Entry 2H7C (X-ray diffraction, 2.00 A resolution); this record covers chains B and C of the 6 polymer chains in the assembly.

[Chain B]
Protein: Liver carboxylesterase 1
Organism: Homo sapiens
Notes: EC 3.1.1.1
UniProt: P23141 (EST1_HUMAN); residues 2019-2561 here correspond to UniProt positions 19-561 (UniProt number = residue number - 2000)
Amino-acid sequence (542 residues; each row starts with the number of its first residue; note: 1 number in that range is skipped by the numbering (no residue carries it; nothing is unmodelled there)):
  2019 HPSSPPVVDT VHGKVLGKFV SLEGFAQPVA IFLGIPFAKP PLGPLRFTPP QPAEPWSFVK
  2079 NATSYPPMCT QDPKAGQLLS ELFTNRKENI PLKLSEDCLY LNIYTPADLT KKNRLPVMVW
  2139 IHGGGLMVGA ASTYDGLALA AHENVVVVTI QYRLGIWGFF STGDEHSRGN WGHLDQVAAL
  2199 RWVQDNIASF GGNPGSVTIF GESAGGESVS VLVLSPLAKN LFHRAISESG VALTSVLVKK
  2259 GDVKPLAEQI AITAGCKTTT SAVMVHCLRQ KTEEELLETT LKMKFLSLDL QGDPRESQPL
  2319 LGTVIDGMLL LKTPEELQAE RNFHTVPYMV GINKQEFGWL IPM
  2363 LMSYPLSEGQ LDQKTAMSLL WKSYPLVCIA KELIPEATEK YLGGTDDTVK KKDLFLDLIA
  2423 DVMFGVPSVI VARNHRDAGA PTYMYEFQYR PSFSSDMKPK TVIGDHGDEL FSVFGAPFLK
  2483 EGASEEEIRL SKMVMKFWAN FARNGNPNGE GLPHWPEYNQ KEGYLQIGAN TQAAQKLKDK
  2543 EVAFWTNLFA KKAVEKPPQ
Not modelled in the structure: 2019-2021, 2554-2561
Disulfide bonds: Cys-2087/Cys-2116, Cys-2274/Cys-2285
Modified positions: Asn-2079 (glycosylation site)
Residues lining bound ligands:
  - coenzyme A (COA), molecule 1: Asp-2090, Lys-2092, Ala-2093, Leu-2096, Leu-2097, Gly-2142, Gly-2143, Val-2146, Ser-2221, Leu-2299, Lys-2302, Phe-2303, Leu-2304, Ser-2305, Leu-2318, Ile-2359, Met-2361, Leu-2363, Met-2364, Met-2425, His-2468
  - coenzyme A (COA), molecule 2: Leu-2299, Lys-2300, Lys-2302, Ser-2305, Leu-2306, Leu-2308, Met-2364, Ser-2365

[Chain C]
Protein: Liver carboxylesterase 1
Organism: Homo sapiens
Notes: EC 3.1.1.1
UniProt: P23141 (EST1_HUMAN); residues 3019-3561 here correspond to UniProt positions 19-561 (UniProt number = residue number - 3000)
Amino-acid sequence (542 residues; each row starts with the number of its first residue; note: 1 number in that range is skipped by the numbering (no residue carries it; nothing is unmodelled there)):
  3019 HPSSPPVVDT VHGKVLGKFV SLEGFAQPVA IFLGIPFAKP PLGPLRFTPP QPAEPWSFVK
  3079 NATSYPPMCT QDPKAGQLLS ELFTNRKENI PLKLSEDCLY LNIYTPADLT KKNRLPVMVW
  3139 IHGGGLMVGA ASTYDGLALA AHENVVVVTI QYRLGIWGFF STGDEHSRGN WGHLDQVAAL
  3199 RWVQDNIASF GGNPGSVTIF GESAGGESVS VLVLSPLAKN LFHRAISESG VALTSVLVKK
  3259 GDVKPLAEQI AITAGCKTTT SAVMVHCLRQ KTEEELLETT LKMKFLSLDL QGDPRESQPL
  3319 LGTVIDGMLL LKTPEELQAE RNFHTVPYMV GINKQEFGWL IPM
  3363 LMSYPLSEGQ LDQKTAMSLL WKSYPLVCIA KELIPEATEK YLGGTDDTVK KKDLFLDLIA
  3423 DVMFGVPSVI VARNHRDAGA PTYMYEFQYR PSFSSDMKPK TVIGDHGDEL FSVFGAPFLK
  3483 EGASEEEIRL SKMVMKFWAN FARNGNPNGE GLPHWPEYNQ KEGYLQIGAN TQAAQKLKDK
  3543 EVAFWTNLFA KKAVEKPPQ
Not modelled in the structure: 3019-3021, 3554-3561
Disulfide bonds: Cys-3087/Cys-3116, Cys-3274/Cys-3285
Modified positions: Asn-3079 (glycosylation site)
Residues lining bound ligands:
  - coenzyme A (COA), molecule 1: Asp-3090, Lys-3092, Ala-3093, Leu-3096, Leu-3097, Gly-3142, Gly-3143, Val-3146, Ser-3221, Leu-3299, Lys-3302, Phe-3303, Leu-3304, Ser-3305, Leu-3318, Ile-3359, Met-3361, Leu-3363, Met-3364, Met-3425, His-3468
  - coenzyme A (COA), molecule 2: Leu-3299, Lys-3302, Ser-3305, Leu-3306, Leu-3308, Met-3364, Ser-3365

[Chain B / chain C interface]
Contacting residue pairs (24):
  Pro-2058(B) / His-3184(C)
  Pro-2058(B) / Ala-3280(C)  hydrophobic
  Leu-2060(B) / Ala-3280(C)
  Leu-2060(B) / His-3284(C)
  Gly-2061(B) / His-3284(C)
  Glu-2072(B) / Glu-3183(C)
  Pro-2073(B) / Glu-3183(C)
  Pro-2073(B) / Arg-3186(C)  hydrogen bond (backbone-side chain)
  Trp-2074(B) / Glu-3183(C)
  Trp-2074(B) / Arg-3186(C)
  Ser-2075(B) / Arg-3186(C)  hydrogen bond
  Ser-2075(B) / Asp-3324(C)
  Ser-2075(B) / Gly-3325(C)
  Phe-2076(B) / Ile-3323(C)
  Phe-2076(B) / Asp-3324(C)
  Phe-2076(B) / Gly-3325(C)
  Phe-2076(B) / Leu-3329(C)
  Lys-2078(B) / Glu-3183(C)  salt bridge
  Pro-2085(B) / Thr-3278(C)
  Leu-2112(B) / Thr-3277(C)
  Ser-2113(B) / Val-3281(C)
  Asp-2115(B) / Thr-3278(C)  hydrogen bond
  Asp-2115(B) / Ala-3280(C)
  Asp-2115(B) / Val-3281(C)
Also at the interface, not in a pair above, chain B (14 interface residues in all): Lys-2111

[Overview]
14 residues of chain B and 12 residues of chain C are in contact; the contacts include 3 hydrogen bonds and 1
salt bridge. Polar pairs include Lys-2078(B)/Glu-3183(C), Pro-2073(B)/Arg-3186(C) and Ser-2075(B)/Arg-3186(C).
Chain B binds coenzyme A. Ligands of chain C: coenzyme A.
Both chains are Liver carboxylesterase 1 (Homo sapiens). Entry 2H7C (Crystal structure of human
carboxylesterase in complex with Coenzyme A) was determined by X-ray diffraction, deposited together with
2DQY, 2DQZ and 2DR0.
